PDB entry 4CYW | X-ray diffraction, 2.60 A resolution | chains A and E of the 6 polymer chains in the assembly

== Chain A (and E) ==
Protein: Hemagglutinin
From: Influenza A virus (A/MALLARD/SWEDEN/51/2002 (H10N2))
Notes: fragment: ha1, residues 17-340; chain E of this document is another copy of the same molecule, construct and numbering; everything in this record applies to it too
UniProtKB: E0YNJ7 (E0YNJ7_9INFA); the construct lacks a stretch of the UniProt sequence and is renumbered around it, so the offset changes along the chain: 10-127 = UniProt 17-134; 128-158 = UniProt 136-166; 159-261 = UniProt 169-271; 263-276 = UniProt 272-285; 1 more segments
Sequence (324 residues; numbered 10 to 330 plus 4 insertion-coded residues; 1 number in that range is skipped by the numbering (no residue carries it; nothing is unmodelled there); the number before each row is that of its first residue; a row labelled like 158A-158B holds insertion residues (158A, then the next letters in order)):
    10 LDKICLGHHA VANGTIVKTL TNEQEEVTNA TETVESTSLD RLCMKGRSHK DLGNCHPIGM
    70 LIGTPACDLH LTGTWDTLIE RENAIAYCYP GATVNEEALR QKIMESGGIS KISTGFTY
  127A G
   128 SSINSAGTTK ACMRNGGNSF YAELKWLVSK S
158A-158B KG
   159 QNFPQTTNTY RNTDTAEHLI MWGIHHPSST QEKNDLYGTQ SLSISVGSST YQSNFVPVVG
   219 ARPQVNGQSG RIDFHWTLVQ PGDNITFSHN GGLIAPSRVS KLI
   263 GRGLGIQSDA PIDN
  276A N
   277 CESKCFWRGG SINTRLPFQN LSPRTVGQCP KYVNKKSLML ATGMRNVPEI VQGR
Unresolved in the structure: 10, 326-330 (chain E: 326-330)
Disulfide bonds: Cys52-Cys277, Cys64-Cys76, Cys97-Cys139, Cys281-Cys305
Covalent attachments: N-acetylglucosamine (NAG) linked to Asn38, Asn242

== Chain A / chain E interface ==
Residue-residue contacts (14):
  Ser203(A) with Val216(E); Val217(E), hydrogen bond (side chain-backbone); Gly218(E)
  Gly205(A) with Arg220(E); Pro221(E)
  Ser206(A) with Pro221(E); Arg229(E)
  Ser207(A) with Val223(E)
  Gln210(A) with Asp231(E), hydrogen bond
  Asn212(A) with Val216(E)
  Asn242(A) with Pro221(E)
  Thr244(A) with Ala219(E); Pro221(E)
  Ser246(A) with Ala219(E), hydrogen bond (side chain-backbone)
Also at the interface, not in a pair above, chain E (12 interface residues in all): Gly100, Ala101, His184

== Overview ==
Chain A and chain E form an interface of 9 and 12 residues respectively; the contacts include 3 hydrogen
bonds. Polar pairs include Ser203(A)-Val217(E), Gln210(A)-Asp231(E) and Ser246(A)-Ala219(E). Covalently linked
N-acetylglucosamine: at Asn38(A) and Asn242(A).
Both chains are Hemagglutinin (Influenza A virus (A/MALLARD/SWEDEN/51/2002 (H10N2))). Entry 4CYW (Structure of
the A_mallard_Sweden_51_2002 H10 Avian Haemmaglutinin in complex with human receptor analog 6-SLN) was
determined by X-ray diffraction, deposited together with 4CYV, 4CYZ, 4CZ0 and 4D00.
